PDB entry 9CRA | electron microscopy, 2.34 A resolution | chains A and D of the 4 polymer chains in the assembly

Chain A (and D):
Molecule: NAD kinase
Source organism: Homo sapiens
Notes: EC 2.7.1.23; fragment: C-terminal residues 91-437; chain D of this document is another copy of the same molecule, construct and numbering; everything in this record applies to it too
UniProt: O95544 (NADK_HUMAN); residues 91-437 here = UniProt positions 91-437
Amino-acid sequence (373 residues; each row starts with the number of its first residue; note: 8 numbers in that range are skipped by the numbering (no residue carries them; nothing is unmodelled there)):
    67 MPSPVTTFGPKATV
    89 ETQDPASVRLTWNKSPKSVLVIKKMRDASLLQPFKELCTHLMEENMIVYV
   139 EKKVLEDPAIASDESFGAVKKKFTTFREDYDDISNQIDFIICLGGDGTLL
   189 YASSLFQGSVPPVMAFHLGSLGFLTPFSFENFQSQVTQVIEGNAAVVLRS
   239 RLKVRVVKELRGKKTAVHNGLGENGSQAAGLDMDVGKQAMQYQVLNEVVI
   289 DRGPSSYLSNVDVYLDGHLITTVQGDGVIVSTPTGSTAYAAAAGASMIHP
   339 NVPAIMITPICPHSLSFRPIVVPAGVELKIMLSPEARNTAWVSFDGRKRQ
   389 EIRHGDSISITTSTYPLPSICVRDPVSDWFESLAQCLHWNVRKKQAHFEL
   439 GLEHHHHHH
Unresolved in the structure: 67-72, 89-95, 247-276, 431-447 (chain D: 67-72, 89-95, 248-276, 431-447)
Construct notes: initiating methionine (67); expression tag (68-80, 89-90, 438-447); conflict V96 (Gln in O95544), T162 (Cys in O95544), T402 (Cys in O95544)
Ligand contacts:
  - NAD (nicotinamide-adenine-dinucleotide), molecule 1: D184, G185, L188, G210, F211, L212, N284, E285, T322, T325, A326, Y327, A330, D383, G384, R385
  - NAD, molecule 2: R290, S294, Y295, L296, G313, D314, C349, H351
What the authors report for this chain:
  - binding site for NAD: F211, L212, N284, E285, D314, T325, Y327
  - contacts within the chain: D184-F211 (backbone contact), D184-L212 (backbone contact)
  - catalytic residues: D184 (proposed by the authors, not directly observed)
  - binding site for NAD: H351 (proposed by the authors, not directly observed)
  - conformationally variable residues (order/disorder transition, side-chain flip): F74 to V80, H351
  - self-association interface (contacts with another copy of this molecule): W427
  - mutagenesis - R430A: unchanged stability
  - mutagenesis - W427G, R430A: abolished catalytic activity
  - mutagenesis - F436A: decreased catalytic activity

Interface between chain A and chain D:
Residue-residue contacts - 12 pairs, chain A then chain D:
  L353(A) with L353(D); S354(D); R356(D)
  S354(A) with L353(D); S354(D), hydrogen bond
  R356(A) with L353(D)
  C424(A) with R430(D), hydrogen bond (backbone-side chain)
  H426(A) with R430(D)
  V429(A) with H426(D)
  R430(A) with L209(D); C424(D), hydrogen bond (side chain-backbone); H426(D)
Also at the interface, not in a pair above, chain A (8 interface residues in all): L209
Also at the interface, not in a pair above, chain D (9 interface residues in all): S208, V429

In short:
The interface between chain A and chain D involves 8 residues on one side and 9 on the other; the contacts
include 3 hydrogen bonds. Polar pairs include S354(A)-S354(D) and C424(A)-R430(D). Ligands of chain A: NAD.
From the paper: the catalytic residue D184(A); W427G and R430A of chain A abolish catalytic activity.
Chain A and chain D are both NAD kinase (Homo sapiens); the structure, CryoEM Structure of the C-terminally
truncated form of human NAD Kinase bound to NAD, was determined by electron microscopy, deposited together
with 9CR3 and 9CR4.
